PDB entry 7TMR | electron microscopy, 3.50 A resolution | chains a and e of the 31 polymer chains in the assembly

# Chain a
Molecule: V-type proton ATPase subunit a, vacuolar isoform
Organism: Saccharomyces cerevisiae
UniProt: P32563 (VPH1_YEAST); residues 1-840 here = UniProt positions 1-840
Amino-acid sequence (840 residues; row label = number of the first residue in the row):
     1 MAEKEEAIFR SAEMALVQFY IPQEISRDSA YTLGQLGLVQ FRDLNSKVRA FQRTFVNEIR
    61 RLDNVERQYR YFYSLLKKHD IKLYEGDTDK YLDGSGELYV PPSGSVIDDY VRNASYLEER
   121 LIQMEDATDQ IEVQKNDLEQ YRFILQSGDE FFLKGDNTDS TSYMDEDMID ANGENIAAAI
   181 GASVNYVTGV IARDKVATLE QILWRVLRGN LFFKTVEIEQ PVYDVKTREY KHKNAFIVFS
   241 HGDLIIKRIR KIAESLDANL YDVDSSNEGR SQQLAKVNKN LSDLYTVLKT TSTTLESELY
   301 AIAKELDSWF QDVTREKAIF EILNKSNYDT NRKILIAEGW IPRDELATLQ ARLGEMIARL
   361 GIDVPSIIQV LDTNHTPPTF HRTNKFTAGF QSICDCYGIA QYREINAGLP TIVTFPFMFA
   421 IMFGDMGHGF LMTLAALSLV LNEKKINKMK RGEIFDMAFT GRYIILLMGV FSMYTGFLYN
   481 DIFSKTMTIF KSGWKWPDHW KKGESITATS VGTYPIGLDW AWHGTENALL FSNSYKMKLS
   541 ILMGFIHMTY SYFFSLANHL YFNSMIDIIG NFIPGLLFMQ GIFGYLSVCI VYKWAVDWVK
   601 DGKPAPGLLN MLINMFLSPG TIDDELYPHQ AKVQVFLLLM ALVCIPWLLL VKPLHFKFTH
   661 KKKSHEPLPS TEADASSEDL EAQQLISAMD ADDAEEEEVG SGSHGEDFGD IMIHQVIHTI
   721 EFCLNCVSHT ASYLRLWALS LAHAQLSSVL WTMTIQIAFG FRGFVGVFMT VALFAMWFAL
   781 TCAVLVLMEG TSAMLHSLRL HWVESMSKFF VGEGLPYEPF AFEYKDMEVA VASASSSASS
Unresolved in the structure: 1-3, 146-185, 656-708, 831-840
Curated features (UniProtKB/Swiss-Prot):
  - modified residue: Ala2 (N-acetylalanine)
  - mutagenesis: Asp425 (D425N: Reduces assembly of V-ATPase complexes and reduces ATPase activity of the assembled complexes), Lys538 (K538A: Reduces assembly of V-ATPase complexes), Lys593 (K593A: Reduces ATPase activity), Gln634 (Q634L: Reduces subunit stability), His729 (H729R: Reduces ATPase activity), Arg735 (R735L: Reduces subunit stability), Leu739 (L739S: Reduces ATPase activity), His743 (H743A/E/Y: Reduces ATPase activity), Leu746 (L746S: Reduces ATPase activity), Leu780 (L780S: Reduces assembly of V-ATPase complexes), Glu789 (E789A/D/H/Q: Abolishes ATPase activity and proton transport, but does not affect complex assembly), Leu800 (L800S: Reduces assembly of V-ATPase complexes), 4 further mutagenesis entries in UniProt

# Chain e
Molecule: V-type proton ATPase subunit e
Organism: Saccharomyces cerevisiae
UniProt: Q3E7B6 (VA0E_YEAST); residue numbers follow UniProt; this construct covers 1-73
Amino-acid sequence (73 residues; numbered 1 to 73; the number before each row is that of its first residue):
     1 MSSFYTVVGV FIVVSAMSVL FWIMAPKNNQ AVWRSTVILT LAMMFLMWAI TFLCQLHPLV
    61 APRRSDLRPE FAE
Unresolved in the structure: 1-3, 68-73

# Chain a / chain e interface
Pairs across the interface (76):
  Thr387(a) with Val32(e)
  Leu409(a) with Val32(e), hydrophobic; Ser35(e)
  Ile412(a) with Val32(e); Thr36(e)
  Val413(a) with Leu39(e), hydrophobic; Thr40(e)
  Phe417(a) with Met43(e), hydrophobic; Met47(e), hydrophobic
  Phe471(a) with Thr40(e); Met44(e), hydrophobic
  Tyr474(a) with Met44(e), hydrogen bond (side chain-backbone); Trp48(e)
  Thr475(a) with Met47(e)
  Leu478(a) with Met47(e), hydrophobic; Trp48(e), hydrophobic; Thr51(e)
  Tyr479(a) with Met47(e), hydrophobic
  Trp494(a) with Gln55(e); Pro58(e), hydrophobic; Val60(e); Pro62(e)
  Trp496(a) with Pro62(e), hydrophobic; Arg64(e)
  Trp500(a) with Leu67(e)
  Gly503(a) with Ser65(e)
  Glu504(a) with Arg64(e); Ser65(e)
  Ser505(a) with Arg63(e); Arg64(e)
  Ile506(a) with Pro62(e); Arg63(e); Arg64(e), hydrogen bond (backbone-backbone)
  Thr507(a) with Pro62(e); Arg63(e), hydrogen bond
  Ala508(a) with Ala61(e); Pro62(e), hydrophobic
  Gly512(a) with Gln55(e)
  Thr513(a) with Phe52(e); Gln55(e), hydrogen bond
  Tyr514(a) with Phe52(e); Gln55(e), hydrogen bond (backbone-side chain)
  Pro515(a) with Trp48(e), hydrogen bond (backbone-side chain); Phe52(e)
  Ile516(a) with Trp48(e)
  Gly517(a) with Thr51(e)
  Leu518(a) with Thr51(e)
  Trp522(a) with Val60(e), hydrophobic; Pro62(e), hydrophobic
  Gly524(a) with Arg64(e), hydrogen bond (backbone-side chain)
  Thr525(a) with Pro62(e); Arg63(e); Arg64(e)
  Glu526(a) with Arg63(e), hydrogen bond (backbone-backbone)
  Asn527(a) with Val60(e); Ala61(e), hydrogen bond (side chain-backbone); Pro62(e); Arg63(e)
  Tyr535(a) with Cys54(e), hydrophobic
  Leu539(a) with Met47(e), hydrophobic; Ile50(e), hydrophobic
  Leu542(a) with Ile50(e), hydrophobic
  Met543(a) with Met43(e); Leu46(e), hydrophobic; Met47(e)
  Ile546(a) with Leu46(e), hydrophobic
  Tyr550(a) with Leu39(e)
  Trp594(a) with Ile50(e), hydrophobic; Leu53(e), hydrophobic; Cys54(e), hydrophobic; His57(e), hydrogen bond (backbone-side chain)
  Ala595(a) with His57(e), hydrogen bond (backbone-side chain)
  Val596(a) with His57(e)
  Asp597(a) with His57(e)
  Trp598(a) with Leu59(e), hydrophobic
  Val599(a) with Pro58(e)
Interface residues without a listed pair, chain a (58 interface residues in all): Ala7, Phe9, Asn384, Pro410, Thr414, Met418, Ile421, Leu467, Ser510, Asp519, Phe531, Val591, Lys593, Lys600, Ala605
Interface residues without a listed pair, chain e (29 interface residues in all): Asn29, Ala31, Leu56

# Overview
58 residues of chain a and 29 residues of chain e are in contact; the contacts include 11 hydrogen bonds.
Polar contacts include Tyr474(a)-Met44(e), Thr507(a)-Arg63(e) and Thr513(a)-Gln55(e). UniProt lists 16
mutagenesis sites on chain a.
Here chain a is V-type proton ATPase subunit a, vacuolar isoform and chain e is V-type proton ATPase subunit
e, both from Saccharomyces cerevisiae. Entry 7TMR (V-ATPase from Saccharomyces cerevisiae, State 1) was
determined by electron microscopy together with 7TMM, 7TMO, 7TMP, 7TMQ, 7TMS and 7TMT from the same study.
